Entry 4ISG (X-ray diffraction, 2.65 A resolution); this record covers chain A.

# Chain A
Molecule: Glucokinase
From: Homo sapiens
Notes: EC 2.7.1.2
UniProtKB: P35557 (HXK4_HUMAN); numbering as in UniProt (aligned over 16-465)
Amino-acid sequence (458 residues; numbered 8 to 465; the number before each row is that of its first residue):
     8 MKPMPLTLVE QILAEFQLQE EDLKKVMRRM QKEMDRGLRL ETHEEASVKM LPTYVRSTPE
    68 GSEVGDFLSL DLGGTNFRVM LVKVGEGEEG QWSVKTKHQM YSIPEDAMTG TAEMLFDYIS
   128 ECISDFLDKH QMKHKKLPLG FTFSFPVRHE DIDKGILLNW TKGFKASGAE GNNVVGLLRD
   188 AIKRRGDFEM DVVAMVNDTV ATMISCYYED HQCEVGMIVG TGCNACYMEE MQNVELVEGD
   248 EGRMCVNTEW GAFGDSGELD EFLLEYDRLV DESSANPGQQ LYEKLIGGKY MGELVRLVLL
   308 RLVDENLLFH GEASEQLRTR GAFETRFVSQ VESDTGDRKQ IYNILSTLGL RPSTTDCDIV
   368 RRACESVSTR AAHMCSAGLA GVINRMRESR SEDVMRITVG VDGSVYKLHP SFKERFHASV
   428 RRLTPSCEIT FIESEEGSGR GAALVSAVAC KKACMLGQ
Disordered / not traced: 8, 94-97, 151-179, 398-401, 443-444
Differences from the reference sequence: expression tag (8-15)
Residues lining bound ligands:
  - 1FY ((2S)-3-cyclohexyl-2-[4-(methylsulfonyl)-2-oxopiperazin-1-yl]-N-(1,3-thiazol-2-yl)propanamide): Y61, V62, R63, S64, T65, P66, E67, Q98, W99, M210, I211, Y214, C220, M235, L451, V455, K458, K459, M462
  - alpha-D-glucopyranose (GLC): N204, D205, T206, I225, G229, C230, N231, E256, E290
UniProt features mapped onto this chain:
  - binding site (ATP): D78 to N83, T228, G295, K296, T332 to S336, S411 to L415
  - binding site (substrate): S151, F152, T168, K169, N204, D205, N231, E256, E290
  - natural variant: V16 (V16E: In MODY2), I19 (I19N: In MODY2), L20 (L20P: In MODY2), R36 (R36W: In MODY2), E40 (E40K: In PNDM1), R43 (R43C: In PNDM1; R43H: In MODY2; R43S: In MODY2), G44 (G44S: In MODY2), H50 (H50D: In PNDM1), A53 (A53S: In MODY2), Y61 to Q465 (deletion: In MODY2), Y61 (Y61S: In MODY2), T65 (T65I: In HHF3), 89 further natural variant entries in UniProt
  - mutagenesis: S64 (S64P: Increased glucokinase activity based on measure of catalytic efficiency. Increased affinity for glucose), E177 (E177K: Small change in glucokinase activity), M197 (M197V: Increased glucokinase activity based on measure of catalytic efficiency. Increased affinity for glucose), I211 (I211F: Increased glucokinase activity based on measure of catalytic efficiency. Increased affinity for glucose), Y214 (Y214A: Increased glucokinase activity based on measure of catalytic efficiency. Increased affinity for glucose. No effect on affinity for ATP), Y215 (Y215A: Increased glucokinase activity based on measure of catalytic efficiency. Increased affinity for glucose. Loss of inhibition by GCKR. No effect on affinity for ATP), E256 (E256A: Inactive enzyme with no glucokinase activity), K414 (K414A: Small change in glucokinase activity), S453 (S453A: Increased glucokinase activity based on measure of catalytic efficiency. Increased affinity for glucose)

# Summary
Ligands of chain A: alpha-D-glucopyranose and compound 1FY. From UniProt: 19 ATP-binding residues, 9
substrate-binding residues and 9 mutagenesis sites.
Chain A is Glucokinase (Homo sapiens); the structure, Human glucokinase in complex with novel activator
(2S)-3-cyclohexyl-2-[4-(methylsulfonyl)-2-oxopiperazin-1-yl]-N-(1,3-thiazol-2-yl)propanamide, was determined
by X-ray diffraction, deposited together with 4ISF.
